PDB entry 6QLE | electron microscopy, 3.55 A resolution | chains L and N of the 11 polymer chains in the assembly

[Chain L]
Name: Inner kinetochore subunit IML3
Source organism: Saccharomyces cerevisiae
Reference sequence: P38265 (CENPL_YEAST); residues 1-245 here = UniProt positions 1-245
Sequence (245 residues; each row starts with the number of its first residue):
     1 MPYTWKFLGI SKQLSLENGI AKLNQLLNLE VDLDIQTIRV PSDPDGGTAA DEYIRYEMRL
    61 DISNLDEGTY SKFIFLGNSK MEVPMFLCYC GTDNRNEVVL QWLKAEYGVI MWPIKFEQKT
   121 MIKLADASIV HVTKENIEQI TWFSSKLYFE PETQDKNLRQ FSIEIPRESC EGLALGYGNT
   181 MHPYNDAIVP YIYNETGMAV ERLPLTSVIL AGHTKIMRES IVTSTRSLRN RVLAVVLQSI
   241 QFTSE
Unresolved in the structure: 1, 243-245

[Chain N]
Name: Inner kinetochore subunit CHL4
Source organism: Saccharomyces cerevisiae
Reference sequence: P38907 (CENPN_YEAST); residue numbers follow UniProt; this construct covers 1-458
Sequence (458 residues; each row starts with the number of its first residue):
     1 MSNELRLEDN YVPTSDTLVV FKQLMKLPVT VLYDLTLSWF AKFGGSFDGD IYLLTETLDL
    61 LIEKGVRRNV IVNRILYVYW PDGLNVFQLA EIDCHLMISK PEKFKWLPSK ALRGDGKPYV
   121 VKLQPAKFIE NLQTDLAKIY HCHVYMFKHP SLPVLITRIQ LFDSNNLFLS TPNIGSINKE
   181 SLYNKLDKFQ GKPLISRRPY YVAFPLNSPI IFHSVDKDIY ARLVLQSISR TISERETIIF
   241 KPVQKIPVKS IHNIMTLLGP SRFAESMGPW ECYASANFER SPLHDYKKHQ GLTGKKVMVR
   301 EFDDSFLNDD ENFYGKEEPE IRRLRLEKNM IKFKGSANGV MDQKYNDLKE FNEHVHNIRN
   361 GKKNEDSGEP VYISRYSSLV PIEKVGFTLK NEINSRIITI KLKFNGNDIF GGLHELCDKN
   421 LINIDKVPGW LAGENGSFSG TIMNGDFQRE QVAKGGLL
Unresolved in the structure: 1-4, 47-50, 81-82, 166-192, 310-316, 338-373, 452-458
What the authors report for this chain:
  - mutagenesis - K22S/K26S/R67S/K100S/K103S/K105S/R198S/K217S/K245S/K249S/K384S/K401S/K403S: decreased growth
  - mutagenesis - K22S/K26S/R67S/K100S/K103S/K105S/R198S/K217S/K245S/K249S/K384S/K401S/K403S: decreased binding to Cenp-A nucleosome

[Chain L / chain N interface]
Pairs across the interface - 61 pairs, chain L then chain N:
  Glu152(L) with Lys419(N), hydrogen bond (backbone-side chain)
  Thr153(L) with Glu415(N)
  Gln154(L) with Ser374(N); Glu415(N), hydrogen bond (backbone-side chain)
  Lys156(L) with Asn407(N)
  Asn157(L) with Gly406(N); Asn407(N), hydrogen bond (backbone-backbone); Asp408(N), hydrogen bond (backbone-backbone); Gly412(N)
  Leu158(L) with Phe404(N), hydrophobic; Asn405(N); Asp408(N); Gly412(N); Leu416(N), hydrophobic
  Arg159(L) with Asn405(N), hydrogen bond (backbone-backbone); Gly406(N); Asn407(N), hydrogen bond
  Gln160(L) with Phe404(N); Asn405(N), hydrogen bond (backbone-backbone)
  Phe161(L) with Lys403(N); Phe404(N), hydrophobic
  Ser162(L) with Lys401(N); Lys403(N), hydrogen bond (backbone-backbone)
  Glu164(L) with Ile400(N); Lys401(N), hydrogen bond (backbone-backbone)
  Ile165(L) with Ile400(N), hydrophobic
  Pro166(L) with Thr399(N); Lys401(N)
  Ser169(L) with Ile398(N); Thr399(N), hydrogen bond (side chain-backbone)
  Gly172(L) with Arg396(N)
  Leu173(L) with Ile398(N), hydrophobic
  Tyr191(L) with Asn391(N); Ile393(N), hydrophobic; Ile398(N)
  Tyr193(L) with Phe306(N); Leu307(N); Asn423(N), hydrogen bond; Lys426(N)
  Asn194(L) with Lys426(N)
  Glu195(L) with Leu389(N); Asn391(N), hydrogen bond; Trp430(N)
  Thr196(L) with Leu402(N); Lys426(N); Val427(N); Pro428(N); Leu431(N)
  Gly197(L) with Ile422(N); Asn423(N), hydrogen bond (backbone-backbone)
  Met198(L) with Leu402(N), hydrophobic; Ile422(N), hydrophobic
  Ala199(L) with Phe306(N), hydrophobic; Leu421(N)
  Arg202(L) with Phe306(N), hydrogen bond (side chain-backbone); Leu307(N); Asn308(N); Asn420(N); Leu421(N)
  Leu203(L) with Leu416(N), hydrophobic; Leu421(N), hydrophobic
Other interface residues (no listed pair), chain L (32 interface residues in all): Pro151, Asp155, Ile163, Leu175, Glu201, Pro204
Other interface residues (no listed pair), chain N (38 interface residues in all): Asp309, Tyr376, Ile397, Ile409, Gly411, Leu413

[Summary]
32 residues of chain L face 38 of chain N across their interface, with 14 hydrogen bonds. Polar contacts
include Glu152(L)-Lys419(N), Gln154(L)-Glu415(N) and Arg159(L)-Asn407(N). The paper reports that
K22S/K26S/R67S/K100S/K103S/K105S/R198S/K217S/K245S/K249S/K384S/K401S/K403S of chain N reduce growth;
K22S/K26S/R67S/K100S/K103S/K105S/R198S/K217S/K245S/K249S/K384S/K401S/K403S of chain N reduce binding to Cenp-A
nucleosome.
Chain L is Inner kinetochore subunit IML3 and chain N is Inner kinetochore subunit CHL4, both from
Saccharomyces cerevisiae; the structure, Structure of inner kinetochore CCAN complex, was determined by
electron microscopy, deposited together with 6QLD and 6QLF.
